7TPR - chains B and C of the 8 polymer chains in the assembly; structure by electron microscopy, 2.39 A resolution.

== Chain B (and C) ==
Protein: Spike glycoprotein
Organism: Severe acute respiratory syndrome coronavirus 2
Notes: chain C of this document is another copy of the same molecule, construct and numbering; everything in this record applies to it too
Reference sequence: P0DTC2 (SPIKE_SARS2); residue numbers follow UniProt; this construct covers 15-1159
Chain sequence (1145 residues; numbered 15 to 1159; the number before each row is that of its first residue):
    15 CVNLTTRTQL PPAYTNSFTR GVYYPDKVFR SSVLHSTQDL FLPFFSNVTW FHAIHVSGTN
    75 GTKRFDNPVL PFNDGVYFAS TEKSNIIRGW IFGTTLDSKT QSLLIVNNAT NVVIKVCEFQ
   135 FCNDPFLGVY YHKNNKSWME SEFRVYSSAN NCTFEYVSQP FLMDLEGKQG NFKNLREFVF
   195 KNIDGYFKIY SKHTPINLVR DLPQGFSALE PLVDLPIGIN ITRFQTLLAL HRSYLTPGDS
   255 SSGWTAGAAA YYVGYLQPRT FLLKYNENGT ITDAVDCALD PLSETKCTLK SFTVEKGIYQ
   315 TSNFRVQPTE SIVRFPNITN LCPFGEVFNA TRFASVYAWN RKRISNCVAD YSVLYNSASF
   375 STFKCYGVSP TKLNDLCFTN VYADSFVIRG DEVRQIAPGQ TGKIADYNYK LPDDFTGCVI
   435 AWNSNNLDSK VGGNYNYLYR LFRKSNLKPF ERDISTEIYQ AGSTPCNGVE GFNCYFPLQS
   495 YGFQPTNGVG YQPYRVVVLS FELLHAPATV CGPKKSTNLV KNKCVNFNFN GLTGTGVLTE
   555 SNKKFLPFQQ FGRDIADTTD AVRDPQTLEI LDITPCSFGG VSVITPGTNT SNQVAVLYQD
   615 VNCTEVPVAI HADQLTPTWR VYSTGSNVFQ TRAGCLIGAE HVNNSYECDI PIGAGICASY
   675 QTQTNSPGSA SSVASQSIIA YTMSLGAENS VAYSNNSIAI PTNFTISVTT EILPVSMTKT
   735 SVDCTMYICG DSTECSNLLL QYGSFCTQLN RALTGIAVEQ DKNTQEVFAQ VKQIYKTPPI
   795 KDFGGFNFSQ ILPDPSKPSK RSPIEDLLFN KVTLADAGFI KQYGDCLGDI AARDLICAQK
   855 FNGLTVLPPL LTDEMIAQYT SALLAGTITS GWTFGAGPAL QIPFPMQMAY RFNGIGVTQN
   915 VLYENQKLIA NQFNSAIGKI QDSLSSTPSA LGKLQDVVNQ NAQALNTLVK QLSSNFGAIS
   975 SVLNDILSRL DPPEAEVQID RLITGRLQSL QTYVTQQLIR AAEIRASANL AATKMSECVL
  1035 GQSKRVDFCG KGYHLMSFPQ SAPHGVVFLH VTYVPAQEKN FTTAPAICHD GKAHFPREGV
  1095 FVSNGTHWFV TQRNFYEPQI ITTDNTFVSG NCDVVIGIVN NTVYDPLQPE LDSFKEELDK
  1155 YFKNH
Cystine bridges: C15-C136, C131-C166, C291-C301, C336-C361, C379-C432, C391-C525, C480-C488, C538-C590, C617-C649, C662-C671, C738-C760, C743-C749, C840-C851, C1032-C1043, C1082-C1126
Sequence notes: engineered mutation G682 (Arg in P0DTC2), S683 (Arg in P0DTC2), S685 (Arg in P0DTC2), P817 (Phe in P0DTC2), P892 (Ala in P0DTC2), P899 (Ala in P0DTC2), P942 (Ala in P0DTC2), P986 (Lys in P0DTC2), P987 (Val in P0DTC2)
Swiss-Prot annotation at these positions:
  - region: N280 to C301 (Putative superantigen), R403 to D405 (Integrin-binding motif), N448 to F456 (Immunodominant HLA epitope recognized by the CD8+), P681, A684 (Putative superantigen), S816 to Y837 (Fusion peptide 1), K835 to F855 (Fusion peptide 2)
  - site: R815, S816 (Cleavage)
  - glycosylation: N17 (N-linked (GlcNAc...) (complex) asparagine), N61 (N-linked (GlcNAc...) (hybrid) asparagine), N74 (N-linked (GlcNAc...) (complex) asparagine), N122 (N-linked (GlcNAc...) (hybrid) asparagine), N149 (N-linked (GlcNAc...) (complex) asparagine), N165 (N-linked (GlcNAc...) (complex) asparagine), N234 (N-linked (GlcNAc...) (high mannose) asparagine), N282 (N-linked (GlcNAc...) (complex) asparagine), T323 (O-linked (GalNAc) threonine), S325 (O-linked (HexNAc...) serine), N331 (N-linked (GlcNAc...) (complex) asparagine), N343 (N-linked (GlcNAc...) (complex) asparagine), N603 (N-linked (GlcNAc...) (hybrid) asparagine), N616 (N-linked (GlcNAc...) (complex) asparagine), N657 (N-linked (GlcNAc...) (complex) asparagine), T676 (O-linked (GlcNAc...) threonine), T678 (O-linked (GlcNAc...) threonine), N709 (N-linked (GlcNAc...) (high mannose) asparagine), N717 (N-linked (GlcNAc...) (hybrid) asparagine), N801 (N-linked (GlcNAc...) (hybrid) asparagine) and 4 more in UniProt
  - natural variant: L18 (L18F: In strain: Beta/B.1.351, Gamma/P.1 and 1 more), T19 (T19I: In strain: Omicron/BQ.1.1, Omicron/XBB.1.5 and 1 more; T19R: In strain: Delta/B.1.617.2, Omicron/BA.2 and 4 more), T20 (T20N: In strain: Gamma/P.1), L24 to A27 (sequence variant, change not given here; In strain: Omicron/BA.2, Omicron/BA.2.12.1 and 6 more), P26 (P26S: In strain: Gamma/P.1), Q52 (Q52H: In strain: Omicron/EG.5.1), A67 (A67V: In strain: Eta/B.1.525, Omicron/BA.1), H69 to V70 (deletion: In strain: Alpha/B.1.1.7, Eta/B.1.525 and 5 more), G75 (G75V: In strain: Lambda/C.37), T76 (T76I: In strain: Lambda/C.37), D80 (D80A: In strain: Beta/B.1.351), V83 (V83A: In strain: Omicron/XBB.1.5, Omicron/EG.5.1), 79 further natural variant entries in UniProt
  - mutagenesis: H69 to V70 (Increased incorporation of cleaved spike into virions), N121 (N121Q: Partial loss of biliverdin affinity), R190 (R190K: Partial loss of biliverdin affinity), N234 (N234Q: Increased resistance to neutralizing antibodies), N331 (N331Q: Reduced viral infectivity), N343 (N343Q: Reduced viral infectivity), L452 (L452R: Increased resistance to neutralizing antibodies. Decreases HLA binding to NF9 epitope. Increased binding affinity to human ACE2), Y453 (Y453F: Decreased HLA binding to NF9 epitope. Increased binding affinity to human ACE2), A475 (A475V: Increased resistance to neutralizing antibodies), V483 (V483A: Increased resistance to neutralizing antibodies), E484 (E484D: Increased replication in human TMEM106B overexpressing cells), F490 (F490L: Increased resistance to neutralizing antibodies and human covalescent sera neutralization), 12 further mutagenesis entries in UniProt

== How chain B and chain C interact ==
Residue-residue contacts - 156 pairs, chain B then chain C:
  N360(B) with F168(C)
  P521(B) with Y200(C); P230(C), hydrophobic
  T547(B) with N978(C); S982(C)
  G548(B) with N978(C)
  T549(B) with D745(C)
  G550(B) with D745(C)
  K557(B) with F43(C)
  F559(B) with F43(C), hydrophobic
  L560(B) with Y38(C); G283(C)
  F562(B) with Y38(C), hydrophobic; K41(C); E224(C); P225(C), hydrophobic
  Q563(B) with Y38(C); V42(C); F43(C); G283(C), hydrogen bond (side chain-backbone)
  Q564(B) with K41(C)
  F565(B) with K41(C); V42(C); F43(C), hydrogen bond (backbone-backbone)
  G566(B) with F43(C)
  R567(B) with V42(C); F43(C), hydrogen bond (backbone-backbone)
  D568(B) with N856(C)
  I569(B) with V47(C), hydrophobic
  A570(B) with N856(C); V963(C); L966(C); S967(C), hydrogen bond (backbone-backbone)
  D571(B) with L966(C); S967(C); S975(C), hydrogen bond
  T572(B) with N856(C), hydrogen bond
  T588(B) with K854(C), hydrogen bond
  P589(B) with Q853(C)
  S591(B) with M740(C); Q853(C)
  F592(B) with I850(C), hydrophobic; Q853(C), hydrogen bond (backbone-side chain)
  G593(B) with D737(C)
  Q613(B) with A852(C); T859(C); L861(C)
  D614(B) with Y837(C), hydrogen bond; L841(C)
  E619(B) with I850(C)
  V622(B) with D848(C)
  A623(B) with I850(C), hydrophobic
  R646(B) with T866(C)
  A647(B) with P862(C), hydrophobic
  P665(B) with L864(C), hydrophobic
  G667(B) with L864(C)
  A668(B) with P863(C), hydrogen bond (backbone-backbone); L864(C); T866(C)
  G669(B) with L864(C), hydrogen bond (backbone-backbone); M869(C)
  M697(B) with L864(C), hydrophobic; L865(C), hydrophobic; M869(C), hydrophobic
  L699(B) with I788(C), hydrophobic; M869(C), hydrophobic; Q872(C); Y873(C)
  G700(B) with K786(C)
  A701(B) with Q787(C); I788(C), hydrogen bond (backbone-backbone)
  E702(B) with I788(C); K790(C), salt bridge
  N703(B) with Q787(C); I788(C), hydrogen bond (backbone-backbone); Y789(C); K790(C), hydrogen bond (backbone-backbone)
  S704(B) with K790(C)
  V705(B) with Y789(C), hydrophobic; T883(C); A893(C), hydrophobic; Q895(C)
  A706(B) with Q895(C)
  Y707(B) with P792(C), hydrophobic; D796(C); F797(C); T883(C); I896(C); P897(C), hydrophobic; F898(C), hydrogen bond (side chain-backbone)
  N710(B) with P897(C)
  S711(B) with Q895(C); P897(C)
  I712(B) with Q895(C), hydrogen bond (backbone-side chain); I896(C), hydrophobic
  A713(B) with L894(C); Q895(C), hydrogen bond (backbone-backbone)
  P715(B) with L894(C)
  Q957(B) with R765(C)
  T961(B) with S758(C), hydrogen bond; Q762(C)
  Q965(B) with Y756(C), hydrogen bond (side chain-backbone); G757(C); S758(C), hydrogen bond (side chain-backbone); F759(C)
  S968(B) with Q755(C); Y756(C); G757(C), hydrogen bond (side chain-backbone)
  N969(B) with Q755(C), hydrogen bond (backbone-backbone)
  F970(B) with Q755(C), hydrogen bond (backbone-backbone); Y756(C), hydrophobic
  Q1002(B) with F759(C)
  T1006(B) with Q1005(C)
  T1009(B) with T1009(C)
  Q1010(B) with Q1005(C)
  I1013(B) with L1012(C), hydrophobic
  E1017(B) with R1019(C), salt bridge
  R1039(B) with E1031(C), salt bridge; R1039(C)
  V1040(B) with S1030(C); E1031(C)
  D1041(B) with G889(C); S1030(C)
  F1042(B) with E1031(C)
  K1045(B) with F888(C); G889(C), hydrogen bond (side chain-backbone)
  G1046(B) with A890(C)
  Y1047(B) with W886(C), hydrogen bond; A890(C)
  P1069(B) with P892(C)
  E1072(B) with P892(C); L894(C)
  N1074(B) with Q895(C), hydrogen bond
  T1077(B) with P897(C); M900(C), hydrogen bond
  P1079(B) with Y917(C)
  F1089(B) with N914(C); Y917(C), hydrophobic
  P1090(B) with Q913(C)
  R1091(B) with D1118(C), salt bridge
  V1094(B) with Y904(C)
  R1107(B) with Y904(C); N907(C); Q913(C)
  F1121(B) with T912(C); N914(C)
  S1123(B) with N914(C), hydrogen bond; E918(C), hydrogen bond
  V1128(B) with E918(C)
  V1129(B) with Y917(C), hydrophobic
  L1141(B) with L1141(C), hydrophobic
  L1145(B) with L1145(C), hydrophobic; F1148(C), hydrophobic
  F1148(B) with F1148(C), hydrophobic
  L1152(B) with L1152(C), hydrophobic
  F1156(B) with Y1155(C), hydrophobic
Other interface residues (no listed pair), chain B (105 interface residues in all): Q52, Q314, R357, K535, C590, V615, I670, C671, S708, N709, G971, A972, S1003, V1068, A1078, I1130
Other interface residues (no listed pair), chain C (104 interface residues in all): R44, C166, T284, S735, L754, Q836, I882, G891, Q920, K964, D994, I1013, T1027, L1034, G1035, E1111, E1144, F1156

== Overview ==
105 residues of chain B and 104 residues of chain C are in contact; the contacts include 29 hydrogen bonds and
4 salt bridges. Polar contacts include E702(B)-K790(C), E1017(B)-R1019(C) and R1039(B)-E1031(C). From UniProt:
24 mutagenesis sites on chain B.
Chain B and chain C are both Spike glycoprotein (Severe acute respiratory syndrome coronavirus 2); the
structure, Camel nanobodies 7A3 and 8A2 broadly neutralize SARS-CoV-2 variants, was determined by electron
microscopy.
